4HX3 - chains B and D of the 4 polymer chains in the assembly; structure by X-ray diffraction, 2.70 A resolution.

Chain B (and D):
Name: Neutral proteinase inhibitor ScNPI
Organism: Streptomyces caespitosus
Notes: chain D of this document is another copy of the same molecule, construct and numbering; everything in this record applies to it too
Reference sequence: Q9FDS0 (Q9FDS0_STRCS); residues 1-113 here correspond to UniProt positions 29-141 (UniProt number = residue number + 28)
Sequence (114 residues; numbered 0 to 113; the number before each row is that of its first residue; numbering starts at 0):
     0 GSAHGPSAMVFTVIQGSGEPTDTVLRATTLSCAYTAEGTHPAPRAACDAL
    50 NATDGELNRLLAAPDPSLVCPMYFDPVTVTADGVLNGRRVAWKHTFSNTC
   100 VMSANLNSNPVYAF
Unresolved in the structure: 0 (chain D: 0, 63-66)
Differences from the reference sequence: expression tag (0)
Disulfide bonds: Cys31-Cys46, Cys69-Cys99
From the paper describing this entry:
  - mutagenesis - H3E, H3R: unchanged binding to Extracellular small neutral protease
  - mutagenesis - M71K: unchanged binding to the MPs tested
  - mutagenesis - Y33P/T34G: decreased binding to Extracellular small neutral protease
  - mutagenesis - M71K: increased binding to trypsin
  - mutagenesis - M71K: decreased binding to proteinase K
  - mutagenesis - C69S/C99S: decreased stability in response to subtilisin
  - mutagenesis - C69S/C99S: unchanged stability in response to snapalysin
  - mutagenesis - C69S/C99S: unchanged expression
  - mutagenesis - C31S/C46S: decreased expression
  - mutagenesis - C31S/C46S: decreased stability

Interface between chain B and chain D:
Pairs across the interface - 30 pairs, chain B then chain D:
  Ala7(B) with Val9(D)
  Val9(B) with Ala7(D); Met8(D); Val9(D); Asp81(D)
  Thr11(B) with Val83(D)
  Ile13(B) with Arg88(D)
  Val23(B) with Val83(D), hydrophobic; Gly86(D)
  Ala26(B) with Val83(D), hydrophobic
  Thr28(B) with Thr28(D)
  Ser30(B) with Thr38(D)
  Glu36(B) with Thr38(D)
  Thr38(B) with Ser30(D)
  Thr79(B) with Arg88(D)
  Asp81(B) with Val9(D); Asp81(D); Arg88(D), salt bridge
  Gly82(B) with Val9(D)
  Val83(B) with Thr11(D); Val23(D), hydrophobic; Ala26(D), hydrophobic
  Gly86(B) with Val23(D)
  Arg87(B) with Pro19(D); Thr20(D), hydrogen bond (side chain-backbone); Asp21(D); Thr22(D)
  Arg88(B) with Ile13(D); Thr79(D); Asp81(D), salt bridge
Other interface residues (no listed pair), chain B (21 interface residues in all): Met8, Pro19, Thr20, Leu29
Other interface residues (no listed pair), chain D (24 interface residues in all): Gly17, Leu29, Glu36, Gly82, Arg87

In short:
The interface between chain B and chain D involves 21 residues on one side and 24 on the other; the contacts
include 1 hydrogen bond and 2 salt bridges. Polar pairs include Asp81(B)-Arg88(D) and Arg87(B)-Thr20(D). From
the paper: Y33P/T34G of chain B reduce binding to Extracellular small neutral protease; M71K of chain B
increases binding to trypsin; 6 substitutions were tested in all.
Both chains are Neutral proteinase inhibitor ScNPI (Streptomyces caespitosus). Entry 4HX3 (Crystal structure
of Streptomyces caespitosus sermetstatin in complex with S. caespitosus snapalysin) was determined by X-ray
diffraction together with 4HWX and 4HX2 from the same study.
